7N3P - chains A and B of the 4 polymer chains in the assembly; structure by electron microscopy, 3.65 A resolution.

[Chain A]
Name: Cas12k
Source organism: Scytonema hofmannii
Sequence (639 residues; each row starts with the number of its first residue):
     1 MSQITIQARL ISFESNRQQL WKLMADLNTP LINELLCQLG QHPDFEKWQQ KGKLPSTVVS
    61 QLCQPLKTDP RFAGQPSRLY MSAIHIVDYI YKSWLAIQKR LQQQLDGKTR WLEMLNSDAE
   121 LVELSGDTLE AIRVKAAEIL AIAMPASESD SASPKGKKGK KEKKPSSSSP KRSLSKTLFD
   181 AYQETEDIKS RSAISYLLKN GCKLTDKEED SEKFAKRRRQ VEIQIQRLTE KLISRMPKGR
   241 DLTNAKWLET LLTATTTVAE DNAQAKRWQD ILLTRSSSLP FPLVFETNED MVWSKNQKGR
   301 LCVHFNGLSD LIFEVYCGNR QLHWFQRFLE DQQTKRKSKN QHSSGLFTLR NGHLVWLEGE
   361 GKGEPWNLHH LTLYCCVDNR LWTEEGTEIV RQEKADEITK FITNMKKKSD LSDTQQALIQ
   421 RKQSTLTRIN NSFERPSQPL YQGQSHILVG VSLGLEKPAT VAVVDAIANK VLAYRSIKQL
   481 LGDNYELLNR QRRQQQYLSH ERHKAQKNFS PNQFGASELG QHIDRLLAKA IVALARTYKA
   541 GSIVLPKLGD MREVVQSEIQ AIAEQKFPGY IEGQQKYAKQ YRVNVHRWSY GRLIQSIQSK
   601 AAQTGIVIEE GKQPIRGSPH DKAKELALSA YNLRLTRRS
Unresolved in the structure: 103-270, 407-411, 506-515, 638-639
From the paper describing this entry:
  - binding site for the 11-nt DNA strand: Arg-78, Arg-421
  - binding site for the 40-nt DNA strand: Thr-287, Arg-350, Arg-421, Arg-428
  - mutagenesis - S452D/P546E/P619D: unchanged catalytic activity

[Chain B]
Molecule: Single guide RNA
Sequence (265 nucleotides; row label = number of the first residue in the row):
     1 AUAUUAAUAG CGCCGCAAUU CAUGCUGCUU GCAGCCUCUG AAUUUUGUUA AAUGAGGGUU
    61 AGUUUGACUG UAUAAAUACA GUCUUGCUUU CUGACCCUGG UAGCUGCUCA CCCUGAUGCU
   121 GCUGUCAAUA GACAGGAUAG GUGCGCUCCC AGCAAUAAGG GCGCGGAUGU ACUGCUGUAG
   181 UGGCUACUGA AUCACCCCCG AUCAAGGGGG AACCCUCCAA AAGGUGGGUU GAAAGGAGAA
   241 GUCAUUUAAU AAGGCCACUG UUAAA
Unresolved in the structure: 1-8, 48-49, 109-110, 162, 176-178, 246-265

[Chain A / chain B interface]
Contacting residue pairs (117; chain A residue first):
  Gln-3(A) / G236(B)  base contact
  Ile-4(A) / G236(B)  phosphate contact
  Thr-5(A) / G236(B)  hydrogen bond to the base
  Thr-5(A) / A237(B)  hydrogen bond to the sugar
  Gln-7(A) / C87(B)  hydrogen bond to the sugar
  Arg-9(A) / C87(B)  salt bridge to the phosphate
  Arg-9(A) / A204(B)  base contact
  Ile-11(A) / C203(B)  base contact
  Ser-12(A) / C203(B)  hydrogen bond to the sugar
  Ser-12(A) / A204(B)  phosphate contact
  Phe-13(A) / A204(B)  phosphate contact
  Arg-17(A) / C203(B)  hydrogen bond to the sugar
  Ile-90(A) / A239(B)  sugar contact
  Ser-93(A) / A239(B)  base contact
  Ser-93(A) / A240(B)  base contact
  Trp-94(A) / A240(B)  hydrogen bond to the sugar
  Trp-94(A) / G241(B)  sugar contact
  Ile-97(A) / A240(B)  base contact
  Ile-97(A) / G241(B)  sugar contact
  Arg-275(A) / A239(B)  salt bridge to the phosphate
  Arg-275(A) / A240(B)  phosphate contact
  Pro-282(A) / G238(B)  sugar contact
  Gly-299(A) / U85(B)  base contact
  Arg-300(A) / U85(B)  base contact
  Arg-300(A) / G86(B)  hydrogen bond to the base
  Arg-300(A) / A205(B)  salt bridge to the phosphate
  Leu-301(A) / U85(B)  base contact
  Val-315(A) / U85(B)  base contact
  Tyr-316(A) / U85(B)  base contact
  Tyr-316(A) / G86(B)  sugar contact
  Tyr-316(A) / A204(B)  base contact
  Tyr-316(A) / A205(B)  phosphate contact
  Cys-317(A) / U85(B)  hydrogen bond to the sugar
  Gly-318(A) / U85(B)  hydrogen bond to the sugar
  Gly-318(A) / G86(B)  phosphate contact
  Gly-318(A) / C87(B)  base contact
  Asn-319(A) / G66(B)  hydrogen bond to the sugar
  Asn-319(A) / U84(B)  hydrogen bond to the sugar
  Asn-319(A) / U85(B)  hydrogen bond to the sugar
  Asn-319(A) / G86(B)  hydrogen bond to the phosphate
  Arg-320(A) / U65(B)  base contact
  Arg-320(A) / G66(B)  sugar contact
  Arg-320(A) / G235(B)  salt bridge to the phosphate
  Gln-321(A) / C87(B)  hydrogen bond to the base
  Gln-321(A) / G235(B)  hydrogen bond to the base
  Leu-322(A) / U84(B)  sugar contact
  Leu-322(A) / U85(B)  base contact
  His-323(A) / G66(B)  sugar contact
  His-323(A) / A67(B)  hydrogen bond to the sugar
  Leu-368(A) / C203(B)  base contact
  His-369(A) / C203(B)  hydrogen bond to the base
  His-370(A) / C203(B)  hydrogen bond to the base
  Tyr-374(A) / A237(B)  sugar contact
  Tyr-374(A) / G238(B)  sugar contact
  Cys-376(A) / G236(B)  hydrogen bond to the base
  Trp-382(A) / A67(B)  phosphate contact
  Trp-382(A) / C68(B)  hydrogen bond to the phosphate
  Pro-436(A) / C68(B)  phosphate contact
  Pro-436(A) / U69(B)  phosphate contact
  Gln-438(A) / C68(B)  phosphate contact
  Lys-457(A) / A42(B)  phosphate contact
  Leu-472(A) / U23(B)  sugar contact
  Ala-473(A) / U23(B)  sugar contact
  Tyr-474(A) / U23(B)  hydrogen bond to the sugar
  Arg-475(A) / U23(B)  base contact
  Ser-476(A) / A41(B)  sugar contact
  Lys-478(A) / G15(B)  salt bridge to the phosphate
  Lys-478(A) / A41(B)  phosphate contact
  Gln-479(A) / U23(B)  hydrogen bond to the base
  Gln-479(A) / G40(B)  hydrogen bond to the sugar
  Asn-484(A) / A233(B)  sugar contact
  Tyr-485(A) / C14(B)  phosphate contact
  Glu-486(A) / U53(B)  sugar contact
  Glu-486(A) / G54(B)  phosphate contact
  Leu-487(A) / U90(B)  sugar contact
  Leu-487(A) / C91(B)  sugar contact
  Asn-489(A) / C13(B)  hydrogen bond to the sugar
  Arg-490(A) / C91(B)  salt bridge to the phosphate
  Arg-493(A) / G54(B)  hydrogen bond to the phosphate
  Arg-493(A) / A55(B)  salt bridge to the phosphate
  Arg-493(A) / G145(B)  sugar contact
  Gln-496(A) / C146(B)  hydrogen bond to the sugar
  Gln-496(A) / U147(B)  base contact
  Ser-499(A) / U147(B)  hydrogen bond to the base
  His-500(A) / U147(B)  salt bridge to the phosphate
  Lys-504(A) / G118(B)  hydrogen bond to the phosphate
  Lys-504(A) / C119(B)  salt bridge to the phosphate
  Ser-517(A) / U90(B)  phosphate contact
  Glu-518(A) / U89(B)  sugar contact
  Glu-518(A) / U90(B)  phosphate contact
  Leu-519(A) / U90(B)  phosphate contact
  Leu-519(A) / C91(B)  phosphate contact
  His-522(A) / U90(B)  sugar contact
  His-522(A) / A233(B)  base contact
  His-522(A) / A234(B)  sugar contact
  Arg-525(A) / A234(B)  sugar contact
  Arg-525(A) / G235(B)  hydrogen bond to the sugar
  Arg-525(A) / A237(B)  salt bridge to the phosphate
  Leu-526(A) / A233(B)  sugar contact
  Leu-526(A) / A234(B)  sugar contact
  Lys-529(A) / A234(B)  salt bridge to the phosphate
  Lys-529(A) / G235(B)  salt bridge to the phosphate
  Thr-537(A) / A76(B)  sugar contact
  Tyr-577(A) / C11(B)  phosphate contact
  Tyr-577(A) / G12(B)  hydrogen bond to the phosphate
  Gln-580(A) / G10(B)  sugar contact
  Tyr-581(A) / G12(B)  phosphate contact
  Val-583(A) / U147(B)  base contact
  Asn-584(A) / C11(B)  base contact
  Asn-584(A) / G12(B)  hydrogen bond to the sugar
  Asn-584(A) / G145(B)  base contact
  His-586(A) / U147(B)  base contact
  Ser-599(A) / G236(B)  phosphate contact
  Lys-600(A) / G235(B)  salt bridge to the phosphate
  Gln-603(A) / G236(B)  phosphate contact
  His-620(A) / U23(B)  base contact
  His-620(A) / A41(B)  hydrogen bond to the sugar
Interface residues without a listed pair, chain A (87 interface residues in all): Leu-10, Tyr-89, Lys-298, Gln-326, His-353, Leu-357, Trp-366, Asn-367, Ser-437, Val-471, Gln-494, Gln-521, Tyr-538, Lys-539, Lys-566
Interface residues without a listed pair, chain B (48 interface residues in all): G24, A61, A75, C83, U88

[In short]
87 residues of chain A face 48 of chain B across their interface, with 32 hydrogen bonds and 13 salt bridges.
Polar contacts include Thr-5(A)/G236(B), Arg-300(A)/G86(B) and Gln-321(A)/C87(B). The paper reports a binding
site for the 40-nt DNA strand at Thr-287(A), Arg-350(A) and Arg-421(A) among others; S452D/P546E/P619D of
chain A leave catalytic activity unchanged.
Chain A is Cas12k (Scytonema hofmannii) and chain B is Single guide RNA; the structure, Cryo-EM structure of
the Cas12k-sgRNA-dsDNA complex, was determined by electron microscopy (same publication as 7N3O).
